PDB entry 1P2B | X-ray diffraction, 2.20 A resolution | chain A

Chain A:
Protein: Glycogen phosphorylase, muscle form
Source organism: Oryctolagus cuniculus
Notes: EC 2.4.1.1
UniProt: P00489 (PHS2_RABIT); numbering as in UniProt (aligned over 1-842)
Chain sequence (842 residues; each row starts with the number of its first residue):
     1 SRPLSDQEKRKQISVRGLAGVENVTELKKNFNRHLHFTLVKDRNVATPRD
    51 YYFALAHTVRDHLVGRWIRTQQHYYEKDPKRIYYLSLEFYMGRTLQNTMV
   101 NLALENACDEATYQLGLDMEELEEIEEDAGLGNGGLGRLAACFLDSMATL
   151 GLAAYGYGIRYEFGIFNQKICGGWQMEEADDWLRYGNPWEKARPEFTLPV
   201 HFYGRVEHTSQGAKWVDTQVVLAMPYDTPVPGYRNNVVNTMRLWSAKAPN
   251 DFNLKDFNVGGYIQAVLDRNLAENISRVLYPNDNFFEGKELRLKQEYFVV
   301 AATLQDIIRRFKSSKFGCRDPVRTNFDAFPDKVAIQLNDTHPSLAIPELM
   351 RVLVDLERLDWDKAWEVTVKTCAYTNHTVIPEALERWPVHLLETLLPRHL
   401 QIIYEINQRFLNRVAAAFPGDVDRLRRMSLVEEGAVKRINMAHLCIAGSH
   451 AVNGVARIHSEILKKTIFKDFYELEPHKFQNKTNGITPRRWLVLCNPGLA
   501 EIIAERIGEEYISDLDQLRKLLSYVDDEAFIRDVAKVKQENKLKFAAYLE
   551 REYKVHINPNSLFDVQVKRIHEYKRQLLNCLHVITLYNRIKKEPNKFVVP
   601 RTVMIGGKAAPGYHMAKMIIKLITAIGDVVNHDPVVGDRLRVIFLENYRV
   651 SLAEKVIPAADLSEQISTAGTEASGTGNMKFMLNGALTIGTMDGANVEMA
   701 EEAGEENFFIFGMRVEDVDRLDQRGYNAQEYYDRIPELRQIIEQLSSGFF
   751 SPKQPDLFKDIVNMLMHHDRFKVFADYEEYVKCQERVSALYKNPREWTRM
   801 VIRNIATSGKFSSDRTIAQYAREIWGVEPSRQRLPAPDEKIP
Not modelled in the structure: 1-11, 252-253, 255-260, 315-323, 837-842
Glycans and other covalent adducts: pyridoxal phosphate (PLP) linked to Lys680
Swiss-Prot annotation at these positions:
  - modified residue: Ser747 (Phosphoserine)

Overview:
Chain A is Glycogen phosphorylase, muscle form (Oryctolagus cuniculus); the structure, Crystal Structure of
Glycogen Phosphorylase B in Complex with Maltoheptaose, was determined by X-ray diffraction (same publication
as 1P29, 1P2D and 1P2G).
